Entry 7VOT (electron microscopy, 2.90 A resolution); this record covers chains L and X of the 66 polymer chains in the assembly.

== Chain L ==
Molecule: Reaction center protein L chain
Organism: Rhodobacter sphaeroides 2.4.1
UniProtKB: Q3J1A5 (RCEL_RHOS4); residues 0-281 here correspond to UniProt positions 1-282 (UniProt number = residue number + 1)
Sequence (282 residues; each row starts with the number of its first residue; numbering starts at 0):
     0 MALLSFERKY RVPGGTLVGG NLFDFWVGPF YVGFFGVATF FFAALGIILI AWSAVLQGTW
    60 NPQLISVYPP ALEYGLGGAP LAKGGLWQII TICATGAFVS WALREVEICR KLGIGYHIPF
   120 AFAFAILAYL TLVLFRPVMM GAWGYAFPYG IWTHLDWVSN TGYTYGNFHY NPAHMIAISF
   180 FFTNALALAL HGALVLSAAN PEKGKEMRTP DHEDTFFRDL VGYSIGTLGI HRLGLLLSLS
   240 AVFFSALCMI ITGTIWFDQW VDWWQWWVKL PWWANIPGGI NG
Not modelled in the structure: 0
Ion coordination: Fe2+: H190, H230 (shared with 3 residues of chain M)
Small-molecule neighbours:
  - bacteriochlorophyll a (BCL), molecule 1: F97, F121, A124, I125, A127, Y128, L131, W156, V157, S158, T160, G161, Y162, N166, F167, H168, H173, A176, I177, F180, F181, V241, S244, A245, C247, M248
  - bacteriochlorophyll a (BCL), molecule 2: F97, Y128, L131, F146, I150, W151, H153, L154, W156, V157
  - bacteriochlorophyll a (BCL), molecule 3: V157, Y162, H168, F181
  - bacteriochlorophyll a (BCL), molecule 4: H168, M174, I177, S178, F181, T182, L185
  - bacteriopheophytin b (BPB), molecule 1: F41, A42, G45, I46, I49, C92, A93, A96, F97, W100, E104, I117, A120, F121, F123, A124, Y128, F146, P147, Y148, G149, I150, H153, F180, S237, L238, V241
  - bacteriopheophytin b (BPB), molecule 2: F181, A184, L185, A188, L189, F216, L219, V220
  - 1,2-diacyl-sn-glycero-3-phosphocholine (PC1), molecule 1: A1, W25, V26, G27, F39, A43
  - 1,2-diacyl-sn-glycero-3-phosphocholine (PC1), molecule 2: T15, L16, V17, G18, G19, F34, V98, L102
  - 1,2-diacyl-sn-glycero-3-phosphocholine (PC1), molecule 3: G27, P28, F29
  - 1,2-diacyl-sn-glycero-3-phosphocholine (PC1), molecule 4: I46, I47, I49, A50, G57, W59, N60, P61, I64
  - 1,2-diacyl-sn-glycero-3-phosphocholine (PC1), molecule 5: I49, N60, P61, Q62, Y148, I150, W151
  - 1,2-diacyl-sn-glycero-3-phosphocholine (PC1), molecule 6: W271, W272, I275
  - ubiquinone-10 (U10), molecule 1: V26, F29, V31, G35, V36, T38, F39, W100, R103
  - ubiquinone-10 (U10), molecule 2: P171, A172, M174, I175, S178, L246, I250, I254, W255, W259, W262, W263
  - ubiquinone-10 (U10), molecule 3: I175, S178, F179, T182, L185, A186, L189, H190, L193, V194, E212, D213, F216, Y222, S223, I224, G225, T226, I229, L232, L236, F243
Swiss-Prot annotation at these positions:
  - binding site ((7R,8Z)-bacteriochlorophyll b): H153, H173
  - binding site (Fe cation): H190, H230
  - binding site (a ubiquinone): F216

== Chain X ==
Molecule: Intrinsic membrane protein PufX
Organism: Rhodobacter sphaeroides 2.4.1
UniProtKB: P13402 (PUFX_RHOS4); residue numbers follow UniProt; this construct covers 1-82
Sequence (82 residues; each row starts with the number of its first residue):
     1 MADKTIFNDH LNTNPKTNLR LWVAFQMMKG AGWAGGVFFG TLLLIGFFRV VGRMLPIQEN
    61 QAPAPNITGA LETGIELIKH LV
Not modelled in the structure: 1-16, 69-82
Small-molecule neighbours:
  - 1,2-diacyl-sn-glycero-3-phosphocholine (PC1): K29, G30, W33, A34, V37, T41
  - spheroidene (SPO): R20, L21, V23, A24, M27

== Interface between chain L and chain X ==
Pairs across the interface (36):
  Y67(L) - I67(X)
  P68(L) - N66(X)
  A70(L) - T68(X)
  L71(L) - A64(X)  hydrophobic
  L75(L) - R49(X)
  F134(L) - F48(X)  hydrophobic
  V137(L) - I45(X)
  V137(L) - F48(X)
  V137(L) - R49(X)  hydrogen bond (backbone-side chain)
  M138(L) - F48(X)
  M138(L) - R49(X)
  M138(L) - V51(X)  hydrophobic
  M138(L) - G52(X)
  M138(L) - L55(X)  hydrophobic
  M138(L) - I57(X)
  M139(L) - I57(X)  hydrophobic
  G143(L) - P65(X)
  G143(L) - N66(X)  hydrogen bond (backbone-side chain)
  Y144(L) - A62(X)  hydrogen bond (side chain-backbone)
  Y144(L) - P63(X)
  Y144(L) - P65(X)  hydrophobic
  A145(L) - N66(X)  hydrogen bond (backbone-side chain)
  P147(L) - N66(X)
  W156(L) - P65(X)
  W156(L) - N66(X)
  N159(L) - P65(X)  hydrogen bond (side chain-backbone)
  T160(L) - P65(X)
  T163(L) - A62(X)
  Y164(L) - A62(X)
  G252(L) - I57(X)
  T253(L) - L55(X)
  T253(L) - I57(X)
  I254(L) - L55(X)  hydrophobic
  F256(L) - P56(X)
  F256(L) - I57(X)  hydrophobic
  F256(L) - N60(X)
Interface residues without a listed pair, chain L (27 interface residues in all): L133, G140, F146, D155, I249
Interface residues without a listed pair, chain X (17 interface residues in all): Q61

== Summary ==
Chain L and chain X form an interface of 27 and 17 residues respectively; the contacts include 5 hydrogen
bonds. Among the polar pairs are V137(L)-R49(X), G143(L)-N66(X) and Y144(L)-A62(X). One
1,2-diacyl-sn-glycero-3-phosphocholine molecule is bound between chain L and chain X.
Here chain L is Reaction center protein L chain and chain X is Intrinsic membrane protein PufX, both from
Rhodobacter sphaeroides 2.4.1. Entry 7VOT (The structure of dimeric photosynthetic RC-LH1 supercomplex in
Class-2) was determined by electron microscopy together with 7VA9, 7VB9, 7VNM, 7VOR and 7VOY from the same
study.
